PDB entry 8PS4 | electron microscopy, 2.95 A resolution | chains A and C of the 4 polymer chains in the assembly

Chain A (and C):
Name: Shedu effector protein
From: Escherichia coli KTE10
Notes: chain C of this document is another copy of the same molecule, construct and numbering; everything in this record applies to it too
Sequence (411 residues; row label = number of the first residue in the row; numbers below 1 keep their minus sign (Ser-2 is residue -2)):
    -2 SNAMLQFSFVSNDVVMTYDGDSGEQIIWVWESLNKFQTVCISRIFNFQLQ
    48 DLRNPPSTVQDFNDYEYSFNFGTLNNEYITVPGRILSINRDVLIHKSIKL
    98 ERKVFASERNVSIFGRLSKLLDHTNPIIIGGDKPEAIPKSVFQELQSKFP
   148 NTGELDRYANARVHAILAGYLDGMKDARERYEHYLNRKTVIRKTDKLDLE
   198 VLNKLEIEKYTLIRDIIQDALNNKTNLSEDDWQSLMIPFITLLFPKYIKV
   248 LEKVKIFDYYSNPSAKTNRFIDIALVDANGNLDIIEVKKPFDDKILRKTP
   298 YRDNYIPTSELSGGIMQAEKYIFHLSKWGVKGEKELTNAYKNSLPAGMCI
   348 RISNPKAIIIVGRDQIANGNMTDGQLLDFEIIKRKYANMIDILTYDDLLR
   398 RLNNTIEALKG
Unresolved in the structure: -2 to 0, 17-20
What the authors report for this chain:
  - catalytic residues: Glu226, Gln230, Asp269, Glu283, Lys285
  - mutagenesis - E226A, D269A, E283A, K285A: abolished catalytic activity on dsDNA

Interface between chain A and chain C:
Contacting residue pairs (49; chain A residue first):
  His161(A) - Tyr298(C)
  Ala165(A) - Arg294(C)
  Gly166(A) - Arg294(C)
  Asp169(A) - Arg294(C)
  Asp169(A) - Lys295(C)  hydrogen bond (side chain-backbone)
  Asp169(A) - Thr296(C)  hydrogen bond
  Gly170(A) - Lys295(C)
  Gly170(A) - Thr296(C)
  Met171(A) - Thr296(C)
  Asp173(A) - Pro297(C)
  Asp173(A) - Tyr298(C)
  Asp173(A) - Arg299(C)  hydrogen bond (side chain-backbone)
  Asp173(A) - Asp300(C)
  Arg175(A) - Tyr298(C)
  Glu176(A) - Arg299(C)  salt bridge
  Glu179(A) - Arg299(C)
  Tyr256(A) - Val327(C)  hydrophobic
  Tyr256(A) - Lys328(C)
  Tyr256(A) - Lys331(C)
  Tyr257(A) - Val327(C)  hydrophobic
  Tyr257(A) - Glu330(C)  hydrogen bond
  Arg294(A) - Ala165(C)
  Arg294(A) - Gly166(C)
  Arg294(A) - Asp169(C)  salt bridge
  Lys295(A) - Asp169(C)
  Thr296(A) - Asp169(C)  hydrogen bond (side chain-backbone)
  Thr296(A) - Met171(C)
  Pro297(A) - Asp173(C)
  Tyr298(A) - His161(C)
  Tyr298(A) - Asp173(C)
  Tyr298(A) - Arg175(C)  hydrogen bond
  Arg299(A) - Asp173(C)  hydrogen bond (backbone-side chain)
  Arg299(A) - Glu176(C)  salt bridge
  Arg299(A) - Glu179(C)
  Asp300(A) - Asp173(C)
  Asp300(A) - Glu176(C)
  Ser323(A) - Ser323(C)
  Lys324(A) - Gly326(C)
  Lys324(A) - Val327(C)  hydrogen bond (backbone-backbone)
  Lys324(A) - Glu330(C)
  Gly326(A) - Lys324(C)
  Val327(A) - Tyr256(C)  hydrophobic
  Val327(A) - Tyr257(C)  hydrophobic
  Val327(A) - Lys324(C)  hydrogen bond (backbone-backbone)
  Lys328(A) - Tyr256(C)
  Glu330(A) - Tyr257(C)  hydrogen bond
  Glu330(A) - Lys324(C)  salt bridge
  Ser350(A) - Lys324(C)
  Asn351(A) - Asn351(C)
Interface residues without a listed pair, chain A (29 interface residues in all): Thr305, Trp325
Interface residues without a listed pair, chain C (29 interface residues in all): Gly170, Trp325, Arg348

Overview:
The chain A/chain C interface involves 29 residues from each chain; the contacts include 10 hydrogen bonds and
4 salt bridges. Among the polar pairs are Glu176(A)-Arg299(C), Arg294(A)-Asp169(C) and Glu330(A)-Lys324(C).
The paper reports catalytic residues Glu226(A), Gln230(A) and Asp269(A) among others; E226A, D269A and E283A
of chain A, among others, abolish catalytic activity on dsDNA.
Chain A and chain C are both Shedu effector protein (Escherichia coli KTE10); the structure, Escherichia coli
SduA complex, was determined by electron microscopy together with 8PS5 and 8PS6 from the same study.
